PDB entry 6LA5 | electron microscopy, 2.86 A resolution | chains C and D of the 5 polymer chains in the assembly

# Chain C
Protein: Capsid protein VP3
Source organism: Echovirus E11
Amino-acid sequence (238 residues; row label = number of the first residue in the row):
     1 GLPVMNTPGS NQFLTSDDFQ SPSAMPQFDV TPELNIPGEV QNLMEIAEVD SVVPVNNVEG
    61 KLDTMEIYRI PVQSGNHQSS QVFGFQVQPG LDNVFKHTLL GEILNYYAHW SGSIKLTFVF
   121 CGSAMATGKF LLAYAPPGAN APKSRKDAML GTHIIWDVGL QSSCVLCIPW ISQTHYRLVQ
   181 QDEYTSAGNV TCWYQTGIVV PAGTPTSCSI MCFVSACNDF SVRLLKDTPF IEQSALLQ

# Chain D
Protein: Capsid protein VP4
Source organism: Echovirus E11
Amino-acid sequence (69 residues; each row starts with the number of its first residue):
     1 MGAQVSTQKT GAHETGLNAS GRSIIHYTNI NYYKDAASNS ANRQDFSQDP GKFTEPVKDI
    61 MVKSLPALN
Not modelled in the structure: 14-23

# Chain C / chain D interface
Residue-residue contacts (30; chain C residue first):
  Asp-18(C) with Ser-40(D); Arg-43(D), salt bridge
  Gln-20(C) with Asn-29(D); Ile-30(D), hydrogen bond (side chain-backbone); Asn-31(D); Tyr-32(D), hydrogen bond (side chain-backbone); Tyr-33(D); Ser-38(D)
  Ser-21(C) with Ser-38(D), hydrogen bond (backbone-side chain)
  Pro-22(C) with Tyr-33(D), hydrophobic; Ser-38(D)
  Ser-23(C) with Asp-35(D); Ser-38(D), hydrogen bond (backbone-side chain)
  Pro-26(C) with Asp-35(D)
  Gln-27(C) with Lys-34(D); Asp-35(D), hydrogen bond (backbone-side chain)
  Glu-39(C) with Lys-52(D); Phe-53(D)
  Gln-41(C) with Ser-47(D); Gln-48(D)
  Asn-42(C) with Ser-47(D); Gln-48(D)
  Glu-45(C) with Gln-48(D); Asp-49(D), hydrogen bond (side chain-backbone); Phe-53(D)
  Glu-48(C) with Thr-54(D)
  Val-49(C) with Phe-53(D), hydrophobic
  Gln-161(C) with Pro-66(D); Ala-67(D), hydrogen bond (side chain-backbone); Leu-68(D), hydrogen bond (side chain-backbone)
Other interface residues (no listed pair), chain C (20 interface residues in all): Ser-16, Phe-19, Met-25, Gly-38, Val-40, Met-44
Other interface residues (no listed pair), chain D (24 interface residues in all): Ala-37, Asn-39, Ala-41, Pro-50, Asn-69

# Summary
Chain C and chain D form an interface of 20 and 24 residues respectively; the contacts include 8 hydrogen
bonds and 1 salt bridge. Polar pairs include Asp-18(C)/Arg-43(D), Gln-20(C)/Ile-30(D) and Gln-20(C)/Tyr-32(D).
Chain C is Capsid protein VP3 and chain D is Capsid protein VP4, both from Echovirus E11; the structure,
Cryo-EM structure of echovirus 11 complexed with its attaching receptor CD55 at pH 7.4, was determined by
electron microscopy, deposited together with 6LA3, 6LA4, 6LA6, 6LA7, 6LAO, 6LAP and 3 further entries.
